2QF1 - chain A; structure by X-ray diffraction, 1.80 A resolution.

== Chain A ==
Protein: Phosphoenolpyruvate carboxykinase, cytosolic [GTP]
Source organism: Rattus norvegicus
Notes: EC 4.1.1.32
UniProt: P07379 (PPCKC_RAT); numbering as in UniProt (aligned over 1-622)
Chain sequence (624 residues; each row starts with the number of its first residue; numbers below 1 keep their minus sign (Gly-1 is residue -1)):
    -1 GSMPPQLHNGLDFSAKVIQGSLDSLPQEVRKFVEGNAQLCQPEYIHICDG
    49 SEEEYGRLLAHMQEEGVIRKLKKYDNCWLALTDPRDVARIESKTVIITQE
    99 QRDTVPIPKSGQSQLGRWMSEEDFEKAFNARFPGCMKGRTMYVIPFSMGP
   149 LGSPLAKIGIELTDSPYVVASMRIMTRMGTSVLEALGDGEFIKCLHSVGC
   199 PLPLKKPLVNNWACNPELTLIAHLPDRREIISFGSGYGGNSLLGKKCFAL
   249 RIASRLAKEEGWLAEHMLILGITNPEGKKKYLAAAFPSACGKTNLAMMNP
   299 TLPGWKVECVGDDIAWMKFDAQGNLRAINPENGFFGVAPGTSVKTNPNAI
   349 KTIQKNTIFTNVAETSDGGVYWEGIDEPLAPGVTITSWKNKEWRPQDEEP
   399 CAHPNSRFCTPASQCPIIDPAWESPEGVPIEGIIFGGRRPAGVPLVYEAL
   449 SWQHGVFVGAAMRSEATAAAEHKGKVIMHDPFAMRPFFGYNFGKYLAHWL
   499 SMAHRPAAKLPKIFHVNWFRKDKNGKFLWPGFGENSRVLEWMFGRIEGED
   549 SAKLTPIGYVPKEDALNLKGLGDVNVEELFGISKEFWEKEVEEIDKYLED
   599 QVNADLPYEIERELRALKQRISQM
Not modelled in the structure: -1 to 9, 465-471
Construct notes: cloning artifact (-1 to 0)
Swiss-Prot annotation at these positions:
  - region: Gly457 to Gly487 (Omega-loop)
  - active site: Cys288
  - binding site (substrate): Arg87, Tyr235 to Gly237, Ser286, Asn403 to Arg405
  - binding site (Mn(2+)): Lys244, His264, Asp311
  - binding site (GTP): Ala287 to Asn292, Arg405, Arg436, Phe530 to Asn533
  - modified residue: Ser19 (Phosphoserine), Lys70 (N6-acetyllysine), Lys71 (N6-acetyllysine), Ser90 (Phosphoserine), Lys91 (N6-acetyllysine), Ser118 (Phosphoserine), Thr178 (Phosphothreonine), Ser286 (Phosphoserine), Lys473 (N6-acetyllysine), Lys521 (N6-acetyllysine), Lys524 (N6-acetyllysine), Lys594 (N6-acetyllysine)
  - mutagenesis: Glu89 (E89A/D/Q: Abolished phosphoenolpyruvate carboxykinase activity; decreased affinity for oxaloacetate), Ser90 (S90A: Decreased phosphorylation and increased acetylation levels), Lys91 (K91Q: 3-fold decrease of affinity for phosphoenolpyruvate), His477 (H477R: Destabilization of the closed state of the omega-loop, resulting in decreased capture rates for the weaker binding substrates associated with catalysis in the phosphoenolpyruvate to ...)

== Summary ==
Curated annotation (UniProt) lists active-site residue Cys288, 8 substrate-binding residues, 3 Mn2+-binding
residues and 12 GTP-binding residues.
Chain A is Phosphoenolpyruvate carboxykinase, cytosolic [GTP] (Rattus norvegicus); the structure, Rat
cytosolic PEPCK in complex with oxaloacetic acid, was determined by X-ray diffraction, deposited together with
2QF2 and 2QEW.
